Entry 8VUE (electron microscopy, 3.59 A resolution); this record covers chains D and G of the 12 polymer chains in the assembly.

# Chain D
Molecule: Hemagglutinin HA2 chain
From: Influenza A virus
UniProtKB: A7Y8E2 (A7Y8E2_9INFA); residues 330-498 here correspond to UniProt positions 342-510 (UniProt number = residue number + 12)
Sequence (169 residues; each row starts with the number of its first residue):
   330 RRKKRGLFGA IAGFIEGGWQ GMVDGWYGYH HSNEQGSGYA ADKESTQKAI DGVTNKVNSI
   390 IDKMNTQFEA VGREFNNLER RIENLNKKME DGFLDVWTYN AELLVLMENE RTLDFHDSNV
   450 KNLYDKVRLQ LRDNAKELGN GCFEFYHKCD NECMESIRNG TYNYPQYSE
Not modelled in the structure: 330-334
Disulfides: Cys478-Cys482

# Chain G
Molecule: L5A7 Fab Heavy Chain
From: Homo sapiens
Notes: antibody fragment or engineered binder
Sequence (230 residues; row label = number of the first residue in the row; a row labelled like 35A-35B holds insertion residues (35A, then the next letters in order)):
     1 QVQLQQSGPG LVKPSQTLSL TCGISGDSVS SDAAA
35A-35B WD
    36 WIRQSPSRGL EWLGRTF
52A-52B YR
    53 SRWHHDYSES VKNRITINAD TSKNQFSLQL
82A-82C TSV
    83 TPEDTATYYC ARAGVRVF
100A-100G GIIVNSL
   101 DYWGQGTLVT VSSASTKGPS VFPLAPSSKS TSGGTAALGC LVKDYFPEPV TVSWNSGALT
   161 SGVHTFPAVL QSSGLYSLSS VVTVPSSSLG TQTYICNVNH KPSNTKVDKK VEPKSC
Not modelled in the structure: 129-134
Disulfides: Cys22-Cys92, Cys140-Cys196

# How chain D and chain G interact
Contacting residue pairs (19):
  Gln349(D) - Arg52B(G)
  Gln349(D) - Ser53(G)  hydrogen bond
  Gly350(D) - Phe52(G)
  Gly350(D) - His56(G)
  Val352(D) - Phe52(G)  hydrophobic
  Val352(D) - Arg52B(G)
  Val352(D) - Ile100B(G)
  Val352(D) - Ile100C(G)  hydrogen bond (backbone-backbone)
  Asp353(D) - Ile100C(G)
  Asp353(D) - Asn100E(G)
  Trp355(D) - Phe100(G)
  Trp355(D) - Ile100B(G)
  Gln364(D) - Lys64(G)
  Thr375(D) - Ile100B(G)
  Ile379(D) - Phe100(G)
  Ile379(D) - Ile100B(G)  hydrophobic
  Val382(D) - Phe100(G)  hydrophobic
  Thr383(D) - Phe100(G)
  Asn480(D) - Glu61(G)  hydrogen bond
Other interface residues (no listed pair), chain D (14 interface residues in all): Gly354, Glu363, Tyr368
Other interface residues (no listed pair), chain G (13 interface residues in all): Arg50, Arg54, Val99
The authors on this interface:
  - epitope / paratope residues, chain G: Val99(G)

# Overview
14 residues of chain D and 13 residues of chain G are in contact, with 3 hydrogen bonds. Polar contacts
include Gln349(D)-Ser53(G), Asn480(D)-Glu61(G) and Val352(D)-Ile100C(G). The paper reports the
epitope/paratope residue Val99(G).
Chain D is Hemagglutinin HA2 chain (Influenza A virus) and chain G is L5A7 Fab Heavy Chain (Homo sapiens); the
structure, L5A7 Fab bound to Indonesia2005 Hemagglutinin, was determined by electron microscopy (same
publication as 8VVB).
